Entry 4Y74 (X-ray diffraction, 2.70 A resolution); this record covers chains I and Y of the 34 polymer chains in the assembly.

Chain I:
Molecule: Proteasome subunit beta type-3
Organism: Saccharomyces cerevisiae (strain ATCC 204508 / S288c)
Notes: EC 3.4.25.1
UniProt: P25451 (PSB3_YEAST); residues 0-204 here correspond to UniProt positions 1-205 (UniProt number = residue number + 1)
Chain sequence (205 residues; row label = number of the first residue in the row; numbering starts at 0):
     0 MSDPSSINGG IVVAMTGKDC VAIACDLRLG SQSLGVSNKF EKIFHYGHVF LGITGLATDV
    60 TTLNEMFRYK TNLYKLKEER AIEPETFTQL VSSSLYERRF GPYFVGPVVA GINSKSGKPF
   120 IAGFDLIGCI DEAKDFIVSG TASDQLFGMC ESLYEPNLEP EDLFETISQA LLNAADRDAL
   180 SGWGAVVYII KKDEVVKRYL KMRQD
Unresolved in the structure: 0
Bound ions: Mg2+ site 1: Ala174, Asp177, Ser180; Mg2+ site 2: Asp204 (shared with Ala165(Y), Asp168(Y), Ser171(Y) of chain Y)
Curated features (UniProtKB/Swiss-Prot):
  - modified residue: Ser30 (Phosphoserine)
  - cross-link: Lys69 (Glycyl lysine isopeptide (Lys-Gly) (interchain with G-Cter in ubiquitin))

Chain Y:
Molecule: Proteasome subunit beta type-5
Organism: Saccharomyces cerevisiae (strain ATCC 204508 / S288c)
Notes: EC 3.4.25.1
UniProt: P30656 (PSB5_YEAST); residues 1-212 here correspond to UniProt positions 76-287 (UniProt number = residue number + 75)
Chain sequence (212 residues; numbered 1 to 212; the number before each row is that of its first residue):
     1 TTTLAFRFQG GIIVAVDSRA TAGNWVASQT VKKVIEINPF LLGTMAGGAA DCQFWETWLG
    61 SQCRLHELRE KERISVAAAS KILSNLVYQY KGAGLSMGTM ICGYTRKEGP TIYYVDSDGT
   121 RLKGDIFCVG SGQTFAYGVL DSNYKWDLSV EDALYLGKRS ILAAAHRDAY SGGSVNLYHV
   181 TEDGWIYHGN HDVGELFWKV KEEEGSFNNV IG
Bound ions: Mg2+: Ala165, Asp168, Ser171 (shared with Asp204(I) of chain I)

How chain I and chain Y interact:
Pairs across the interface (47):
  Leu26(I) with Ile211(Y), hydrophobic
  Arg27(I) with Ala169(Y)
  Ser32(I) with Arg167(Y); Asp168(Y); Ala169(Y), hydrogen bond (backbone-backbone); Tyr170(Y)
  Leu33(I) with Phe135(Y), hydrophobic; Arg167(Y)
  Gly34(I) with Arg167(Y), hydrogen bond (backbone-side chain)
  Val35(I) with Arg167(Y), hydrogen bond (backbone-side chain)
  Asn37(I) with His166(Y); Asn209(Y), hydrogen bond (side chain-backbone); Val210(Y)
  Lys38(I) with Asn209(Y), hydrogen bond (side chain-backbone); Ile211(Y)
  Gln144(I) with Trp25(Y)
  Asp175(I) with Val26(Y)
  Arg176(I) with Trp25(Y); Val26(Y), hydrogen bond (side chain-backbone); Ala27(Y), hydrogen bond (side chain-backbone); Ser28(Y)
  Asp177(I) with Asn24(Y); Val26(Y)
  Ala178(I) with Asn24(Y), hydrogen bond (backbone-backbone); Val26(Y); Ala169(Y); Tyr170(Y), hydrophobic
  Leu179(I) with Asn24(Y)
  Trp182(I) with His166(Y), hydrogen bond (side chain-backbone); Arg167(Y)
  Tyr198(I) with Ile211(Y), hydrophobic
  Lys200(I) with Trp198(Y)
  Met201(I) with Trp198(Y)
  Arg202(I) with Gln29(Y); Gly173(Y), hydrogen bond (side chain-backbone); Asp192(Y), salt bridge; Gly194(Y)
  Gln203(I) with His166(Y), hydrogen bond (backbone-side chain); Phe197(Y); Trp198(Y); Val210(Y)
  Asp204(I) with Arg19(Y), salt bridge; Gln29(Y); Ala165(Y); Ser171(Y); Gly172(Y); Gly173(Y), hydrogen bond (side chain-backbone)
Also at the interface, not in a pair above, chain I (23 interface residues in all): Ser5, Gln31
Also at the interface, not in a pair above, chain Y (26 interface residues in all): Val193, Asn208

Overview:
23 residues of chain I face 26 of chain Y across their interface, with 12 hydrogen bonds and 2 salt bridges.
Polar pairs include Arg202(I)-Asp192(Y), Asp204(I)-Arg19(Y) and Gly34(I)-Arg167(Y). Ala174(I), Asp177(I) and
Ser180(I) coordinate Mg2+ site 1. Asp204(I), Ala165(Y), Asp168(Y) and Ser171(Y) form the Mg2+ site.
Chain I is Proteasome subunit beta type-3 and chain Y is Proteasome subunit beta type-5, both from
Saccharomyces cerevisiae (strain ATCC 204508 / S288c); the structure, Yeast 20S proteasome in complex with
Ac-LAL-ep, was determined by X-ray diffraction, deposited together with 4Y69, 4Y6A, 4Y6V, 4Y6Z, 4Y70, 4Y75 and
34 further entries.
